Entry 6US8 (X-ray diffraction, 1.70 A resolution); this record covers chains A and B of the 4 polymer chains in the assembly.

== Chain A (and B) ==
Protein: Matrix protein 2
Notes: chain B of this document is another copy of the same molecule, construct and numbering; everything in this record applies to it too
UniProtKB: D5F6K1 (D5F6K1_9INFA); residues 22-46 here correspond to UniProt positions 13-37 (UniProt number = residue number - 9)
Amino-acid sequence (27 residues; numbered 21 to 47; the number before each row is that of its first residue):
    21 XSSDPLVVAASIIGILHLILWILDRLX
Disordered / not traced: 21-23 (chain B: 21-22)
Construct notes: acetylation (21); amidation (47)
Modified residues: ACE (acetyl group) at position 21; NH2 (amino group) at position 47
Ligand contacts: S-rimantadine (EU7; (1S)-1-[(3R,5R,7R)-tricyclo[3.3.1.1~3,7~]decan-1-yl]ethan-1-amine): Val27, Ala30, Ser31, Gly34
From the paper describing this entry:
  - binding site for S-rimantadine: Leu26, Val28, Ala30, Ser31, Ile32, Leu40, Ile42, Asp44, Arg45, Leu46

== Chain A / chain B interface ==
Contacting residue pairs (16):
  Leu26(A) - Val28(B)  hydrophobic
  Leu26(A) - Ser31(B)
  Leu26(A) - Ile35(B)  hydrophobic
  Val27(A) - Val27(B)  hydrophobic
  Val27(A) - Ser31(B)
  Ala30(A) - Ser31(B)
  Ile33(A) - Gly34(B)
  Ile33(A) - Ile35(B)  hydrophobic
  Ile33(A) - Leu38(B)  hydrophobic
  His37(A) - His37(B)
  His37(A) - Leu38(B)
  His37(A) - Trp41(B)
  Leu40(A) - Trp41(B)
  Trp41(A) - Trp41(B)  hydrophobic
  Asp44(A) - Trp41(B)
  Asp44(A) - Arg45(B)  salt bridge
Interface residues without a listed pair, chain A (10 interface residues in all): Leu36, Arg45
Interface residues without a listed pair, chain B (10 interface residues in all): Ile32

== Summary ==
Chain A and chain B each contribute 10 residues to their interface, with 1 salt bridge. Its one salt-bridged
contact is Asp44(A)-Arg45(B). Bound to chain A: S-rimantadine. The paper reports a binding site for
S-rimantadine at Leu26(A), Val28(A) and Ala30(A) among others.
Both chains are Matrix protein 2. Entry 6US8 (Influenza A M2 proton channel wild type TM domain bound to
S-rimantadine) was determined by X-ray diffraction, deposited together with 6US9.
